PDB entry 8CN1 | X-ray diffraction, 2.09 A resolution | chains G and H of the 24 polymer chains in the assembly

Chain G (and H):
Protein: Disks large homolog 1
From: Homo sapiens
Notes: chain H of this document is another copy of the same molecule, construct and numbering; everything in this record applies to it too
Reference sequence: Q12959 (DLG1_HUMAN); residue numbers follow UniProt; this construct covers 219-311
Amino-acid sequence (116 residues; numbered 203 to 318; the number before each row is that of its first residue):
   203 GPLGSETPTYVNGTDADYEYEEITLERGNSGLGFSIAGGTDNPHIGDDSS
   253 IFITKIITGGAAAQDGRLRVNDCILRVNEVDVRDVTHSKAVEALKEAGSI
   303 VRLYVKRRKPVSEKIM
Disordered / not traced: 203-213, 314-318 (chain H: 203-213, 315-318)
Sequence notes: expression tag (203-218, 312-318)
Swiss-Prot annotation at these positions:
  - modified residue: Ser232 (Phosphoserine)

Chain G / chain H interface:
Residue-residue contacts - 7 pairs, chain G then chain H:
  Thr288(G) - Ser290(H)
  Thr288(G) - Glu294(H)  hydrogen bond
  Ser290(G) - Lys291(H)  hydrogen bond
  Ser290(G) - Glu294(H)
  Lys291(G) - Glu294(H)
  Lys291(G) - Glu298(H)
  Glu294(G) - Glu298(H)

Summary:
Chain G and chain H each contribute 4 residues to their interface; the contacts include 2 hydrogen bonds.
Polar contacts include Thr288(G)-Glu294(H) and Ser290(G)-Lys291(H).
Chain G and chain H are both Disks large homolog 1 (Homo sapiens); the structure, hDLG1-PDZ1 in complex with a
TAX1 peptide from HTLV-1, was determined by X-ray diffraction, deposited together with 8CN3.
